Entry 4UMO (X-ray diffraction, 3.00 A resolution); this record covers chains A and D of the 4 polymer chains in the assembly.

[Chain A]
Protein: Potassium voltage-gated channel subfamily kqt member 1
Organism: Homo sapiens
Notes: fragment: proximal c-terminal domain, residues 352-396, 502-539
UniProtKB: P51787 (KCNQ1_HUMAN); residue numbers follow UniProt; this construct covers 352-396, 504-539
Amino-acid sequence (112 residues; row label = number of the first residue in the row; note: 105 numbers in that range are skipped by the numbering (no residue carries them; nothing is unmodelled there)):
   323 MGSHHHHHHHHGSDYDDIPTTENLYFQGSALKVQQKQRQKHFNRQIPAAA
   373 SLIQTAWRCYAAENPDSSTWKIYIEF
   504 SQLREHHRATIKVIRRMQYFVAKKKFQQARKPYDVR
Not modelled in the structure: 323-355, 536-539
Sequence notes: expression tag (323-351); engineered mutation E397 (His502 in P51787), F398 (Ile503 in P51787)
Swiss-Prot annotation at these positions:
  - region: A370 to Y382 (Interaction with CALM), K515 to F529 (Interaction with CALM), P535 to R539 (Interaction with KCNE1 C-terminus)
  - natural variant: L353 (L353P: In LQT1), K354 (K354R: In LQT1; uncertain significance), R360 (R360G: In LQT1; R360M: In LQT1; uncertain significance; R360T: In LQT1; uncertain significance), K362 (K362R: In LQT1), N365 (N365H: In LQT1; uncertain significance), R366 (R366P: In LQT1; R366Q: In LQT1; R366W: In LQT1), A371 (A371T: In LQT1), A372 (A372D: In LQT1; uncertain significance), S373 (S373P: In LQT1), L374 (L374H: In LQT1; uncertain significance), W379 (W379G: In LQT1; uncertain significance), R380 (R380S: In LQT1), 14 further natural variant entries in UniProt
  - mutagenesis: I375 (I375D: Reduced protein expression, probably due to misfolding and proteasomal degradation. No detectable electrophysiological activity. Reduced electrophysiological activity in the presence of KCNE1), V516 (V516D: Reduced protein expression, probably due to misfolding and proteasomal degradation. Significantly reduced electrophysiological activity ...), K526 (K526N: Decreased interaction with PIP2 and calmodulin/CALM in the presence of calcium. Insensitive to gating modulation by calcified CALM. Impaired IKS current ...), K527 (K527N: Decreased interaction with PIP2 and calmodulin/CALM in the presence of calcium. Decreased interaction with PIP2 and CALM in the presence of calcium; when associated with N-526 ...)

[Chain D]
Protein: Calmodulin
Organism: Homo sapiens
UniProtKB: P62158 (CALM_HUMAN); residues 0-148 here correspond to UniProt positions 1-149 (UniProt number = residue number + 1)
Amino-acid sequence (149 residues; row label = number of the first residue in the row; numbering starts at 0):
     0 MADQLTEEQIAEFKEAFSLFDKDGDGTITTKELGTVMRSLGQNPTEAELQ
    50 DMINEVDADGNGTIDFPEFLTMMARKMKDTDSEEEIREAFRVFDKDGNGY
   100 ISAAELRHVMTNLGEKLTDEEVDEMIREADIDGDGQVNYEEFVQMMTAK
Not modelled in the structure: 0-4, 148
Metal / ion sites: Ca2+ site 1: D20, D22, D24, T26, E31; Ca2+ site 2: D56, D58, N60, T62, E67

[How chain A and chain D interact]
Contacting residue pairs (44):
  F364(A) with V91(D), hydrophobic
  I368(A) with V91(D), hydrophobic; F92(D), hydrophobic; L112(D), hydrophobic
  A371(A) with A88(D); R90(D); V91(D), hydrophobic; F92(D), hydrophobic
  A372(A) with F92(D); V108(D); M109(D); L112(D), hydrophobic
  S373(A) with G113(D)
  L374(A) with E84(D); A88(D), hydrophobic
  I375(A) with A88(D), hydrophobic; F89(D), hydrophobic; M109(D), hydrophobic
  Q376(A) with V108(D); M109(D), hydrogen bond (side chain-backbone); L112(D), hydrogen bond (side chain-backbone); G113(D); E114(D), hydrogen bond (side chain-backbone); K115(D); L116(D)
  T377(A) with E114(D)
  A378(A) with I85(D), hydrophobic
  W379(A) with E120(D); E123(D); M124(D); F141(D); M145(D), hydrophobic
  R380(A) with E114(D), salt bridge; L116(D); E120(D), salt bridge
  Y382(A) with M144(D); M145(D), hydrophobic
  S389(A) with E123(D)
  S390(A) with E119(D); E123(D), hydrogen bond (backbone-side chain)
  T391(A) with E120(D), hydrogen bond
  I394(A) with T117(D); E120(D)
  Y395(A) with L39(D)
Also at the interface, not in a pair above, chain A (22 interface residues in all): Q367, C381, A383, E397
Also at the interface, not in a pair above, chain D (25 interface residues in all): S38, M76

[Summary]
22 residues of chain A face 25 of chain D across their interface; the contacts include 5 hydrogen bonds and 2
salt bridges. Polar contacts include R380(A)-E114(D), R380(A)-E120(D) and Q376(A)-M109(D). UniProt lists 4
mutagenesis sites on chain A.
Here chain A is Potassium voltage-gated channel subfamily kqt member 1 and chain D is Calmodulin, both from
Homo sapiens. Entry 4UMO (Crystal Structure of the Kv7.1 proximal C-terminal Domain in Complex with
Calmodulin) was determined by X-ray diffraction, deposited together with 4V0C.
